PDB entry 1YTZ | X-ray diffraction, 3.00 A resolution | chains I and C of the 3 polymer chains in the assembly

== Chain I ==
Protein: Troponin I
Organism: Gallus gallus
Reference sequence: P68246 (TNNI2_CHICK); numbering as in UniProt (aligned over 1-182)
Amino-acid sequence (182 residues; row label = number of the first residue in the row):
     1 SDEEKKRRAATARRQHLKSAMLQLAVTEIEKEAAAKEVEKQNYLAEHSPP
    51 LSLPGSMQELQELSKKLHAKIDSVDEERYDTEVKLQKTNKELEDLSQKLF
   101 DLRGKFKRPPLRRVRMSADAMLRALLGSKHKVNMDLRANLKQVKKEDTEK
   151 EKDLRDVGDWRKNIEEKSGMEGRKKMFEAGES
Not modelled in the structure: 1-2, 144-182
Sequence notes: engineered mutation Ser48 (Cys in P68246), Ser64 (Cys in P68246)
Small-molecule neighbours:
  - anapoe-305 (DR6; alpha-[4-(1,1,3,3 - tetramethylbutyl)phenyl]-omega-hydroxy-poly(oxy-1,2-ethanediyl)), molecule 1: Tyr43, His47, Lys66, Lys70
  - anapoe-305 (DR6), molecule 2: Val114, Arg115, Met116, Ser117, Met121
Reported in the primary citation:
  - binding site for anapoe-305: Met121

== Chain C ==
Protein: Troponin C
Organism: Gallus gallus
Reference sequence: P02588 (TNNC2_CHICK); residues 0-161 here correspond to UniProt positions 1-162 (UniProt number = residue number + 1)
Amino-acid sequence (162 residues; row label = number of the first residue in the row; numbering starts at 0):
     0 ASMTDQQAEARAFLSEEMIAEFKAAFDMFDADGGGDISTKELGTVMRMLG
    50 QNPTKEELDAIIEEVDEDGSGTIDFEEFLVMMVRQMKEDAKGKSEEELAN
   100 CFRIFDKNADGFIDIEELGEILRATGEHVTEEDIEDLMKDSDKNNDGRID
   150 FDEFLKMMEGVQ
Not modelled in the structure: 0-2
Bound ions: Ca2+ site 1: Asp29, Asp31, Asp35, Glu40; Ca2+ site 2: Asp65, Asp67, Ser69, Thr71, Asp73, Glu76; Ca2+ site 3: Asp105, Asn107, Asp109, Phe111, Glu116; Ca2+ site 4: Asp141, Asn143, Asp145, Arg147, Glu152
Small-molecule neighbours: anapoe-305 (DR6; alpha-[4-(1,1,3,3 - tetramethylbutyl)phenyl]-omega-hydroxy-poly(oxy-1,2-ethanediyl)): Phe28, Leu41, Met45, Leu48, Gly49, Gln50, Ile60, Met80, Met81, Gln84
Swiss-Prot annotation at these positions:
  - binding site (Ca(2+)): Asn144

== Chain I / chain C interface ==
Contacting residue pairs - 65 pairs, chain I then chain C:
  Arg13(I) - His127(C)  hydrogen bond (side chain-backbone)
  Arg13(I) - Val128(C)
  Arg13(I) - Asp132(C)  salt bridge
  Arg14(I) - Asp135(C)  salt bridge
  Arg14(I) - Leu136(C)
  Arg14(I) - Asp139(C)
  His16(I) - Glu126(C)  salt bridge
  Leu17(I) - Val128(C)  hydrophobic
  Lys18(I) - Leu136(C)
  Lys18(I) - Met156(C)  hydrogen bond (side chain-backbone)
  Lys18(I) - Met157(C)
  Lys18(I) - Val160(C)
  Ser19(I) - Val160(C)
  Ser19(I) - Gln161(C)  hydrogen bond
  Ala20(I) - Thr124(C)  hydrogen bond (backbone-side chain)
  Met21(I) - Phe104(C)  hydrophobic
  Met21(I) - Leu117(C)  hydrophobic
  Met21(I) - Leu121(C)  hydrophobic
  Leu22(I) - Leu97(C)  hydrophobic
  Leu22(I) - Met157(C)  hydrophobic
  Leu22(I) - Val160(C)  hydrophobic
  Leu24(I) - Ile120(C)
  Leu24(I) - Ala123(C)
  Leu24(I) - Thr124(C)
  Ala25(I) - Cys100(C)  hydrophobic
  Ala25(I) - Ile103(C)
  Ala25(I) - Phe104(C)  hydrophobic
  Glu28(I) - Ile103(C)
  Ile29(I) - Asn99(C)
  Ile29(I) - Cys100(C)
  Ile29(I) - Ile103(C)
  Glu32(I) - Arg102(C)  salt bridge
  Glu32(I) - Lys106(C)  salt bridge
  Lys105(I) - Lys90(C)
  Lys107(I) - Glu94(C)
  Arg108(I) - Glu94(C)  hydrogen bond (backbone-side chain)
  Arg108(I) - Glu95(C)  salt bridge
  Arg108(I) - Ala98(C)
  Arg108(I) - Phe150(C)
  Arg112(I) - Gly91(C)
  Arg112(I) - Glu94(C)  salt bridge
  Arg115(I) - Glu63(C)  salt bridge
  Arg115(I) - Gln84(C)
  Met116(I) - Leu48(C)
  Met116(I) - Gln84(C)
  Ser117(I) - Asp88(C)
  Ala118(I) - Gln84(C)
  Ala118(I) - Asp88(C)  hydrogen bond (backbone-side chain)
  Met121(I) - Leu48(C)  hydrophobic
  Met121(I) - Met81(C)  hydrophobic
  Leu122(I) - Glu20(C)
  Leu122(I) - Phe21(C)  hydrophobic
  Ala124(I) - Leu48(C)  hydrophobic
  Leu125(I) - Met27(C)
  Leu125(I) - Phe28(C)  hydrophobic
  Leu125(I) - Leu48(C)  hydrophobic
  Leu126(I) - Met27(C)  hydrophobic
  His130(I) - Glu20(C)  salt bridge
  Lys131(I) - Glu20(C)  hydrogen bond (backbone-side chain)
  Val132(I) - Glu16(C)
  Val132(I) - Met17(C)  hydrophobic
  Val132(I) - Glu20(C)
  Met134(I) - Met17(C)  hydrophobic
  Asp135(I) - Ala89(C)
  Leu136(I) - Phe12(C)  hydrophobic
Also at the interface, not in a pair above, chain I (36 interface residues in all): Gln15, Lys129, Asn139
Also at the interface, not in a pair above, chain C (50 interface residues in all): Ser14, Ala23, Ala24, Val44, Gln50, Phe77, Met85, Leu154
The authors on this interface:
  - residue pairs: Arg115(I)-Glu63(C) (salt bridge), Gln84(C)-Arg115(I)
  - interface residues, chain I: Arg8(I), Gly104(I), Arg113(I), Met116(I), Met121(I), Leu122(I), Leu125(I), Val132(I)

== Overview ==
Chain I and chain C form an interface of 36 and 50 residues respectively; the contacts include 7 hydrogen
bonds and 9 salt bridges. Among the polar pairs are Arg13(I)-Asp132(C), Arg14(I)-Asp135(C) and
His16(I)-Glu126(C). The authors report a salt bridge between Arg115(I) and Glu63(C); a contact between
Gln84(C) and Arg115(I). The paper reports a binding site for anapoe-305 at Met121(I); interface residues
Arg8(I), Gly104(I) and Arg113(I) among others.
Chain I is Troponin I and chain C is Troponin C, both from Gallus gallus; the structure, Crystal structure of
skeletal muscle troponin in the Ca2+-activated state, was determined by X-ray diffraction (same publication as
1YV0).
